Entry 8ZJC (electron microscopy, 2.50 A resolution); this record covers chains B and M of the 20 polymer chains in the assembly.

[Chain B (and M)]
Protein: Cytochrome b-c1 complex subunit 2, mitochondrial
Organism: Saccharomyces cerevisiae
Notes: chain M of this document is another copy of the same molecule, construct and numbering; everything in this record applies to it too
UniProtKB: A0A6A5Q625 (A0A6A5Q625_YEASX); residues 17-368 here = UniProt positions 17-368
Sequence (352 residues; each row starts with the number of its first residue):
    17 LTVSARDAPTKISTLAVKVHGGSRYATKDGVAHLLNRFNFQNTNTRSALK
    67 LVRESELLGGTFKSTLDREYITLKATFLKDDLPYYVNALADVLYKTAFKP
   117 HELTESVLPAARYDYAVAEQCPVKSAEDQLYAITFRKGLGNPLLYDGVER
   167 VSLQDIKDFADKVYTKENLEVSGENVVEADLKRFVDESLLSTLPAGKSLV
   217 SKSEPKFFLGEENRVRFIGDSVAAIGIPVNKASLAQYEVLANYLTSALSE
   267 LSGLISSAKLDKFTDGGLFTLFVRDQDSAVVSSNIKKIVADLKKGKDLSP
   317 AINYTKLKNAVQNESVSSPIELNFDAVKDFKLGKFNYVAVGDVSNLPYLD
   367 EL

[Interface between chain B and chain M]
Residue-residue contacts (22):
  D45(B) with R232(M), salt bridge; S360(M), hydrogen bond
  R152(B) with Y364(M); D366(M), salt bridge
  D162(B) with R232(M), salt bridge; I234(M)
  V164(B) with R232(M); I234(M), hydrophobic; D358(M)
  E165(B) with N361(M), hydrogen bond
  N229(B) with N229(M)
  R232(B) with D45(M), salt bridge; P158(M); D162(M), salt bridge; V164(M)
  F233(B) with V164(M)
  I234(B) with D162(M); V164(M), hydrophobic
  S360(B) with D45(M), hydrogen bond
  N361(B) with E165(M)
  Y364(B) with R152(M)
  D366(B) with R152(M), salt bridge
Also at the interface, not in a pair above, chain B (18 interface residues in all): P158, G163, F224, G357, D358
Also at the interface, not in a pair above, chain M (18 interface residues in all): G163, F224, F233, G357

[Overview]
The chain B/chain M interface involves 18 residues from each chain; the contacts include 3 hydrogen bonds and
6 salt bridges. Polar pairs include D45(B)-R232(M), R152(B)-D366(M) and D162(B)-R232(M).
Both chains are Cytochrome b-c1 complex subunit 2, mitochondrial (Saccharomyces cerevisiae). Entry 8ZJC
(Cryo-EM structure of Saccharomyces cerevisiae bc1 complex) was determined by electron microscopy.
